9GUX - chains A and N of the 31 polymer chains in the assembly; structure by electron microscopy, 3.30 A resolution.

# Chain A
Molecule: 16S ribosomal RNA
From: Escherichia coli K-12
Sequence (1542 nucleotides; numbered 1 to 1542; the number before each row is that of its first residue):
     1 AAAUUGAAGA GUUUGAUCAU GGCUCAGAUU GAACGCUGGC GGCAGGCCUA ACACAUGCAA
    61 GUCGAACGGU AACAGGAAGA AGCUUGCUUC UUUGCUGACG AGUGGCGGAC GGGUGAGUAA
   121 UGUCUGGGAA ACUGCCUGAU GGAGGGGGAU AACUACUGGA AACGGUAGCU AAUACCGCAU
   181 AACGUCGCAA GACCAAAGAG GGGUACCUUC GGGCCUCUUG CCAUCGGAUG UGCCCAGAUG
   241 GGAUUAGCUA GUAGGUGGGG UAACGGCUCA CCUAGGCGAC GAUCCCUAGC UGGUCUGAGA
   301 GGAUGACCAG CCACACUGGA ACUGAGACAC GGUCCAGACU CCUACGGGAG GCAGCAGUGG
   361 GGAAUAUUGC ACAAUGGGCG CAAGCCUGAU GCAGCCAUGC CGCGUGUAUG AAGAAGGCCU
   421 UCGGGUUGUA AAGUACUUUC AGCGGGGAGG AAGGGAGUAA AGUUAAUACC UUUGCUCAUU
   481 GACGUUACCC GCAGAAGAAG CACCGGCUAA CUCCGUGCCA GCAGCCXCGG UAAUACGGAG
   541 GGUGCAAGCG UUAAUCGGAA UUACUGGGCG UAAAGCGCAC GCAGGCGGUU UGUUAAGUCA
   601 GAUGUGAAAU CCCCGGGCUC AACCUGGGAA CUGCAUCUGA UACUGGCAAG CUUGAGUCUC
   661 GUAGAGGGGG GUAGAAUUCC AGGUGUAGCG GUGAAAUGCG UAGAGAUCUG GAGGAAUACC
   721 GGUGGCGAAG GCGGCCCCCU GGACGAAGAC UGACGCUCAG GUGCGAAAGC GUGGGGAGCA
   781 AACAGGAUUA GAUACCCUGG UAGUCCACGC CGUAAACGAU GUCGACUUGG AGGUUGUGCC
   841 CUUGAGGCGU GGCUUCCGGA GCUAACGCGU UAAGUCGACC GCCUGGGGAG UACGGCCGCA
   901 AGGUUAAAAC UCAAAUGAAU UGACGGGGGC CCGCACAAGC GGUGGAGCAU GUGGUUUAAU
   961 UCGAUGXAAC GCGAAGAACC UUACCUGGUC UUGACAUCCA CGGAAGUUUU CAGAGAUGAG
  1021 AAUGUGCCUU CGGGAACCGU GAGACAGGUG CUGCAUGGCU GUCGUCAGCU CGUGUUGUGA
  1081 AAUGUUGGGU UAAGUCCCGC AACGAGCGCA ACCCUUAUCC UUUGUUGCCA GCGGUCCGGC
  1141 CGGGAACUCA AAGGAGACUG CCAGUGAUAA ACUGGAGGAA GGUGGGGAUG ACGUCAAGUC
  1201 AUCAUGGCCC UUACGACCAG GGCUACACAC GUGCUACAAU GGCGCAUACA AAGAGAAGCG
  1261 ACCUCGCGAG AGCAAGCGGA CCUCAUAAAG UGCGUCGUAG UCCGGAUUGG AGUCUGCAAC
  1321 UCGACUCCAU GAAGUCGGAA UCGCUAGUAA UCGUGGAUCA GAAUGCCACG GUGAAUACGU
  1381 UCCCGGGCCU UGUACACACC GCCCGUCACA CCAUGGGAGU GGGUUGCAAA AGAAGUAGGU
  1441 AGCUUAACCU UCGGGAGGGC GCUUACCACU UUGUGAUUCA UGACUGGGGU GAAGUCGUAA
  1501 CAAGGUAACC GUAGGGGAAC CUGCGGUUGG AUCACCUCCU UA
Unresolved in the structure: 1436-1465
Modified / non-standard residues: PSU (pseudouridine-5'-monophosphate) at position 516, G7M (N7-methyl-guanosine-5'-monophosphate) at position 527, 2MG (2N-methylguanosine-5'-monophosphate) at position 966, 5MC (5-methylcytidine-5'-monophosphate) at position 967, 2MG (2N-methylguanosine-5'-monophosphate) at position 1207, 2MG (2N-methylguanosine-5'-monophosphate) at position 1516, MA6 (6N-dimethyladenosine-5'-monophoshate) at position 1518, MA6 (6N-dimethyladenosine-5'-monophoshate) at position 1519
Metal / ion sites: Mg2+ site 1 near G21 (its only coordinating residue here); Mg2+ site 2 near C48 (its only coordinating residue here); Mg2+ site 3 near A53 (its only coordinating residue here); Mg2+ site 4 near A59 (its only coordinating residue here); Mg2+ site 5 near G100 (its only coordinating residue here); Mg2+ site 6 near G104 (its only coordinating residue here); Mg2+ site 7: A109, G331; Mg2+ site 8 near G111 (its only coordinating residue here); Mg2+ site 9: G115, G289; Mg2+ site 10: A116, G117, G289; Mg2+ site 11 near G145 (its only coordinating residue here); Mg2+ site 12 near A171 (its only coordinating residue here); 70 more Mg2+ sites not listed

# Chain N
Molecule: 30S ribosomal protein S13
From: Escherichia coli K-12
UniProtKB: P0A7S9 (RS13_ECOLI); residues 1-118 here = UniProt positions 1-118
Chain sequence (118 residues; each row starts with the number of its first residue):
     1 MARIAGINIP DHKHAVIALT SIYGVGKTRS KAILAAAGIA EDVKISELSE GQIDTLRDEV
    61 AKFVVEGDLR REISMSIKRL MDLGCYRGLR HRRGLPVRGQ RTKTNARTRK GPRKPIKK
Unresolved in the structure: 1, 117-118
Swiss-Prot annotation at these positions:
  - natural variant: Leu89 to Gly99 (deletion: In PW118), Gln100 to Lys118 (deletion: In rpsM413), Asn105 (N105H: In PW095; N105K: In PW097)
  - mutagenesis: Leu83 to Lys118 (Decreased growth rate at all temperatures. Decreased affinity of the 30S subunit P site for tRNA in vitro), Lys114 to Lys118 (Decreased growth rate at all temperatures. Decreased affinity of the 30S subunit P site for tRNA in vitro)

# How chain A and chain N interact
Pairs across the interface - 70 pairs, chain A then chain N:
  G947(A) - Arg107(N)  phosphate contact
  G947(A) - Thr108(N)  phosphate contact
  C948(A) - Asn105(N)  phosphate contact
  C948(A) - Ala106(N)  phosphate contact
  C948(A) - Arg107(N)  phosphate contact
  C948(A) - Thr108(N)  hydrogen bond to the phosphate
  A949(A) - Gln100(N)  phosphate contact
  A949(A) - Arg101(N)  phosphate contact
  A949(A) - Asn105(N)  hydrogen bond to the base
  U950(A) - Arg101(N)  salt bridge to the phosphate
  U950(A) - Thr104(N)  base contact
  U950(A) - Asn105(N)  hydrogen bond to the base
  G951(A) - Arg101(N)  salt bridge to the phosphate
  U952(A) - Lys103(N)  base contact
  G953(A) - Lys103(N)  base contact
  G954(A) - Lys103(N)  base contact
  A1225(A) - Arg101(N)  phosphate contact
  A1225(A) - Thr102(N)  hydrogen bond to the phosphate
  A1225(A) - Lys103(N)  phosphate contact
  C1226(A) - Arg90(N)  salt bridge to the phosphate
  C1226(A) - Thr102(N)  hydrogen bond to the sugar
  C1226(A) - Lys103(N)  base contact
  C1226(A) - Lys110(N)  hydrogen bond to the sugar
  A1227(A) - Leu95(N)  phosphate contact
  A1227(A) - Lys110(N)  salt bridge to the phosphate
  A1227(A) - Lys114(N)  hydrogen bond to the sugar
  A1227(A) - Pro115(N)  sugar contact
  A1227(A) - Ile116(N)  base contact
  C1228(A) - Lys103(N)  base contact
  C1228(A) - Arg107(N)  salt bridge to the phosphate
  C1228(A) - Lys110(N)  salt bridge to the phosphate
  C1228(A) - Arg113(N)  phosphate contact
  C1228(A) - Lys114(N)  hydrogen bond to the phosphate
  A1229(A) - Arg113(N)  salt bridge to the phosphate
  U1295(A) - His14(N)  phosphate contact
  C1296(A) - His14(N)  salt bridge to the phosphate
  C1302(A) - Lys13(N)  salt bridge to the phosphate
  C1302(A) - Ile17(N)  base contact
  A1306(A) - Thr108(N)  sugar contact
  U1307(A) - Gln100(N)  hydrogen bond to the phosphate
  U1307(A) - Thr108(N)  sugar contact
  U1307(A) - Arg109(N)  sugar contact
  U1308(A) - His91(N)  hydrogen bond to the phosphate
  U1308(A) - Pro96(N)  phosphate contact
  U1308(A) - Val97(N)  hydrogen bond to the phosphate
  U1308(A) - Arg98(N)  salt bridge to the phosphate
  U1308(A) - Gln100(N)  hydrogen bond to the phosphate
  U1308(A) - Arg109(N)  salt bridge to the phosphate
  G1309(A) - Ser76(N)  hydrogen bond to the sugar
  G1309(A) - Arg87(N)  salt bridge to the phosphate
  G1309(A) - His91(N)  salt bridge to the phosphate
  G1309(A) - Val97(N)  phosphate contact
  G1309(A) - Arg98(N)  salt bridge to the phosphate
  G1310(A) - Arg87(N)  salt bridge to the phosphate
  U1321(A) - Tyr86(N)  hydrogen bond to the phosphate
  C1328(A) - Thr28(N)  phosphate contact
  C1328(A) - Arg29(N)  sugar contact
  A1329(A) - Gly24(N)  hydrogen bond to the phosphate
  A1329(A) - Val25(N)  phosphate contact
  A1329(A) - Gly26(N)  hydrogen bond to the phosphate
  A1329(A) - Lys27(N)  phosphate contact
  A1329(A) - Thr28(N)  phosphate contact
  A1329(A) - Arg29(N)  hydrogen bond to the phosphate
  A1329(A) - Leu69(N)  sugar contact
  U1330(A) - Ile22(N)  phosphate contact
  U1330(A) - Tyr23(N)  sugar contact
  U1330(A) - Gly24(N)  hydrogen bond to the phosphate
  U1330(A) - Val25(N)  phosphate contact
  U1330(A) - Gly26(N)  phosphate contact
  A1332(A) - Thr108(N)  base contact
Interface residues without a listed pair, chain A (29 interface residues in all): C1320, C1322, G1323
Interface residues without a listed pair, chain N (40 interface residues in all): Ile77, Arg79, Leu80, Gly99

# Summary
Chain A and chain N form an interface of 29 and 40 residues respectively, with 18 hydrogen bonds and 15 salt
bridges. Polar pairs include A949(A)-Asn105(N), U950(A)-Asn105(N) and C1226(A)-Thr102(N). UniProt lists 5
mutagenesis sites on chain N.
Here chain A is 16S ribosomal RNA and chain N is 30S ribosomal protein S13, both from Escherichia coli K-12.
Entry 9GUX (30S-TEC (TEC in expressome position) Inactive state 1) was determined by electron microscopy (same
publication as 9GUP, 9GUQ, 9GUR, 9GUS, 9GUT, 9GUU, 9GUV and 9GUW).
